PDB entry 7Z70 | X-ray diffraction, 1.85 A resolution | chain A

Chain A:
Molecule: Angiotensin-converting enzyme
Source organism: Homo sapiens
Notes: EC 3.2.1.-, 3.4.15.1
UniProtKB: P12821 (ACE_HUMAN); residues 37-633 here correspond to UniProt positions 642-1238 (UniProt number = residue number + 605)
Sequence (597 residues; each row starts with the number of its first residue):
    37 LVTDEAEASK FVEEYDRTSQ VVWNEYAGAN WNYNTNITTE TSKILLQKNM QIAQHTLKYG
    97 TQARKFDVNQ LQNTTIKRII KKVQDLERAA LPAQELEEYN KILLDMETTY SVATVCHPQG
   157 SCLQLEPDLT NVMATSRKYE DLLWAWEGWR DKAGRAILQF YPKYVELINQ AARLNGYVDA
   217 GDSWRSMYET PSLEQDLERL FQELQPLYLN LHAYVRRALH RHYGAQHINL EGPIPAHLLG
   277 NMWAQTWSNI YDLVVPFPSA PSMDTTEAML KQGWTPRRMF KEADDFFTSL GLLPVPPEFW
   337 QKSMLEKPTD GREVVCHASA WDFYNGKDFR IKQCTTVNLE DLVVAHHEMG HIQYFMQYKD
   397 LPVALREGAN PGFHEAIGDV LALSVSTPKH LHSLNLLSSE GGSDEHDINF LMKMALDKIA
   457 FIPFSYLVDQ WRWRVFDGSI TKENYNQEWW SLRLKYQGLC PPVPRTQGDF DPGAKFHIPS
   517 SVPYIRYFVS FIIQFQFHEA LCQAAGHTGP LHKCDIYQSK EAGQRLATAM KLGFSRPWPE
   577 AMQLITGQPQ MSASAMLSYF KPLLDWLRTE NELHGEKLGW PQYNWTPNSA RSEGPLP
Unresolved in the structure: 37-39, 436-438, 618-633
Differences from the reference sequence: engineered mutation Gly64 (Glu669 in P12821), Gln90 (Asn695 in P12821), Gln155 (Asn760 in P12821), Gln337 (Asn942 in P12821), Gln586 (Asn1191 in P12821)
Modified positions: Cys496 (S-hydroxycysteine; CSO)
Disulfide bonds: Cys152-Cys158, Cys352-Cys370, Cys538-Cys550
Covalent attachments: N-acetylglucosamine (NAG) linked to Asn72; glycan linked to Asn109
Ion coordination: Zn2+: His383, His387, Glu411 (together with fosinoprilat)
Residues lining bound ligands:
  - boric acid (BO3), molecule 1: Asp121, Glu123, Ala207, Ala208, Asn211, Tyr213, Ser219
  - boric acid (BO3), molecule 2: Ser355, Ala356, Glu384, His387, Phe391, Glu411
  - fosinoprilat (KS8): Gln281, His353, Ala354, Ser355, Ala356, Trp357, Val379, Val380, His383, Glu384, His387, Glu411, Asp415, Phe457, Lys511, Phe512, His513, Val518, Tyr520, Tyr523, Phe527
UniProt features mapped onto this chain:
  - active site: Glu384 (Proton acceptor 2), His513 (Proton donor 2)
  - binding site (chloride): Arg186, Tyr224, Trp485, Arg489, Arg522
  - binding site (Zn(2+)): His383, His387, Glu411
  - site: Arg561, Leu562 (Cleavage), Asn620 (Not glycosylated), Arg627, Ser628 (Cleavage)
  - glycosylation (N-linked (GlcNAc...) asparagine): Asn72, Asn109 (complex)
Reported in the primary citation:
  - binding site for fosinoprilat: Gln281, His353, Ser355, Ala356, Trp357, Val379, Val380, His383, Glu384, Phe457, Lys511, Phe512, His513, Val518, Tyr520, Tyr523, Phe527
  - binding site for boric acid: Ala356
  - specificity-determining residues: Val379, Val380, Val518 (proposed by the authors, not directly observed)
  - specificity-determining residues: Asp453, Ser461

Overview:
Bound to chain A: fosinoprilat and boric acid. N-acetylglucosamine is covalently linked to Asn72. From
UniProt: active-site residues Glu384 and His513, 5 chloride-binding residues and 3 Zn2+-binding residues. The
paper reports a binding site for fosinoprilat at Gln281, His353 and Ser355 among others; a binding site for
boric acid at Ala356.
Chain A is Angiotensin-converting enzyme (Homo sapiens); the structure, Crystal structure of Angiotensin-1
converting enzyme C-domain in complex with fosinoprilat, was determined by X-ray diffraction together with
7Z6Z from the same study.
